7WVJ - chains B and F of the 4 polymer chains in the assembly; structure by electron microscopy, 3.26 A resolution.

Chain B:
Protein: Toll-like receptor 3
Organism: Homo sapiens
Reference sequence: O15455 (TLR3_HUMAN); residue numbers follow UniProt; this construct covers 27-697
Chain sequence (689 residues; numbered 24 to 712; the number before each row is that of its first residue):
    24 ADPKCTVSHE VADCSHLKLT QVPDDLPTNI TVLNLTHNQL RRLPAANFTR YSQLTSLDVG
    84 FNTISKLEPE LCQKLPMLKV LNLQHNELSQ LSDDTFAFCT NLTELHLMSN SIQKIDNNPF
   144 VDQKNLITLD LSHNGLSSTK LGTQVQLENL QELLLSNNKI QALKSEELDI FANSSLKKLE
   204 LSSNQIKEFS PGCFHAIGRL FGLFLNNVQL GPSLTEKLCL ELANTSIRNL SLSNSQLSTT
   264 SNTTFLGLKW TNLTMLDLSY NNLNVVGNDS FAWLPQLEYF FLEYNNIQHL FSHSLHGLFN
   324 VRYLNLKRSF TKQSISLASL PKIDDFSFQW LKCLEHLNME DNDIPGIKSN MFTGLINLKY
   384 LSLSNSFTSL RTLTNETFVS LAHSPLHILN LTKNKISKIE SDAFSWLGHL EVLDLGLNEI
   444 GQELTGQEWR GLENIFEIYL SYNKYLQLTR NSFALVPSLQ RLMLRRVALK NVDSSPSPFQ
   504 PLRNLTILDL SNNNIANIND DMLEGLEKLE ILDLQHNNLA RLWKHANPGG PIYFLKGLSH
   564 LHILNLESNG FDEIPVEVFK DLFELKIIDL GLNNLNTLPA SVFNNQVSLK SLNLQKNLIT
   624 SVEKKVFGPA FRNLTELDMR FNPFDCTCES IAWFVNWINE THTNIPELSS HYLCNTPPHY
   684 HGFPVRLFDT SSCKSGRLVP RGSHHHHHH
Disordered / not traced: 24-28, 688-712
Sequence notes: expression tag (24-26, 698-712); engineered mutation Asp117 (Lys in O15455), Asp139 (Lys in O15455), Asp145 (Lys in O15455)
Cystine bridges: Cys95-Cys122, Cys649-Cys677
Curated features (UniProtKB/Swiss-Prot):
  - glycosylation (N-linked (GlcNAc...) asparagine): Asn52, Asn57, Asn70, Asn124, Asn196, Asn247, Asn252, Asn265, Asn275, Asn291, Asn398, Asn413, Asn507, Asn636, Asn662
  - natural variant: Ser134 (S134P: No effect on IFNL1 induction), Arg251 (R251G: No effect on IFNL1 induction), Pro554 (P554S: In IMD83)
  - mutagenesis: Cys95 (C95A: Reduced response to ds-RNA), Cys122 (C122A: Reduced response to ds-RNA), Asn196 (N196G: Reduced expression levels; when associated with R-247), Asn247 (N247R: Reduced response to ds-RNA. Reduced expression levels; when associated with G-196), His539 (H539A: No effect; H539E: Loss of RNA binding. Constitutive activation of NF-kappa-B), Asn541 (N541A: Loss of RNA binding. Abolishes activation of NF-kappa-B)

Chain F:
Molecule: 46-nt RNA strand
Sequence (46 nucleotides; each row starts with the number of its first residue):
     1 IIIIIIIIII IIIIIIIIII IIIIIIIIII IIIIIIIIII IIIIII

How chain B and chain F interact:
Contacting residue pairs (14; chain B residue first):
  His39(B) - I7(F)  salt bridge to the phosphate
  Lys41(B) - I6(F)  sugar contact
  Lys41(B) - I7(F)  hydrogen bond to the sugar
  His60(B) - I6(F)  salt bridge to the phosphate
  Gln62(B) - I5(F)  base contact
  Gln62(B) - I6(F)  hydrogen bond to the sugar
  Phe84(B) - I6(F)  phosphate contact
  His108(B) - I5(F)  sugar contact
  Asn517(B) - I26(F)  base contact
  Ala519(B) - I27(F)  sugar contact
  Asn541(B) - I27(F)  base contact
  Arg544(B) - I28(F)  hydrogen bond to the sugar
  Lys619(B) - I18(F)  phosphate contact
  Lys619(B) - I19(F)  salt bridge to the phosphate
Interface residues without a listed pair, chain B (13 interface residues in all): Asn61, Pro551
Interface residues without a listed pair, chain F (9 interface residues in all): I29

Summary:
13 residues of chain B and 9 residues of chain F are in contact, with 3 hydrogen bonds and 3 salt bridges.
Polar contacts include Lys41(B)-I7(F), Gln62(B)-I6(F) and Arg544(B)-I28(F). Curated annotation (UniProt) lists
6 mutagenesis sites on chain B.
Chain B is Toll-like receptor 3 (Homo sapiens) and chain F is a 46-nt RNA strand; the structure,
NT-mut(K117D,K139D,K145D) TLR3 -poly I:C complex, was determined by electron microscopy (same publication as
7WV3, 7WV4, 7WV5 and 7WVE).
